7XX5 - chains A and I of the 21 polymer chains in the assembly; structure by X-ray diffraction, 3.19 A resolution.

# Chain A
Molecule: Histone H3.1
Source organism: Homo sapiens
UniProt: P68431 (H31_HUMAN); residues 0-135 here correspond to UniProt positions 1-136 (UniProt number = residue number + 1)
Amino-acid sequence (138 residues; each row starts with the number of its first residue; numbers below 1 keep their minus sign (Gly-2 is residue -2)):
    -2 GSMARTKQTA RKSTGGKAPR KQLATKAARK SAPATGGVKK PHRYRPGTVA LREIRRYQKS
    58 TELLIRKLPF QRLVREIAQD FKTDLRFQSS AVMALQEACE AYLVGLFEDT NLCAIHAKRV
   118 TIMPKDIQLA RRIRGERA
Disordered / not traced: -2 to 36
Construct notes: expression tag (-2 to -1)
Curated features (UniProtKB/Swiss-Prot):
  - modified residue: Arg2 (Asymmetric dimethylarginine), Thr3 (Phosphothreonine), Lys4 (Allysine), Gln5 (5-glutamyl dopamine), Thr6 (Phosphothreonine), Arg8 (Citrulline), Lys9 (N6,N6,N6-trimethyllysine), Ser10 (ADP-ribosylserine), Thr11 (Phosphothreonine), Lys14 (N6-(2-hydroxyisobutyryl)lysine), Arg17 (Asymmetric dimethylarginine), Lys18 (N6-(2-hydroxyisobutyryl)lysine), Lys23 (N6-(2-hydroxyisobutyryl)lysine), Arg26 (Citrulline), Lys27 (N6,N6,N6-trimethyllysine), Ser28 (ADP-ribosylserine), Lys36 (N6,N6,N6-trimethyllysine), Lys37 (N6-methyllysine), Tyr41 (Phosphotyrosine), Lys56 (N6,N6,N6-trimethyllysine) and 8 more in UniProt
  - lipidation: Lys18 (N6-decanoyllysine)

# Chain I
Molecule: 169-nt DNA strand
Source organism: synthetic construct
Sequence (169 nucleotides; numbered -82 to 86; the number before each row is that of its first residue; numbers below 1 keep their minus sign (DG-82 is residue -82)):
   -82 GCTTTTTTTT TTCACAATCC CGGTGCCGAG GCCGCTCAAT TGGTCGTAGA CAGCTCTAGC
   -22 ACCGCTTAAA CGCACGTACG GAATCCGTAC GTGCGTTTAA GCGGTGCTAG AGCTGTCTAC
    38 GACCAATTGA GCGGCCTCGG CACCGGGATT GTGAAAAAAA AAAGCTGCA

# Chain A / chain I interface
Contacting residue pairs - 26 pairs, chain A then chain I:
  Arg40(A) - DA71(I)  sugar contact
  Tyr41(A) - DG70(I)  phosphate contact
  Tyr41(A) - DA71(I)  phosphate contact
  Arg42(A) - DA-5(I)  salt bridge to the phosphate
  Arg42(A) - DA71(I)  salt bridge to the phosphate
  Pro43(A) - DT-6(I)  phosphate contact
  Pro43(A) - DA-5(I)  sugar contact
  Thr45(A) - DG70(I)  phosphate contact
  Thr45(A) - DA71(I)  hydrogen bond to the phosphate
  Arg52(A) - DG70(I)  salt bridge to the phosphate
  Arg63(A) - DA-14(I)  phosphate contact
  Arg63(A) - DA-13(I)  salt bridge to the phosphate
  Arg72(A) - DC-23(I)  salt bridge to the phosphate
  Arg83(A) - DG-24(I)  phosphate contact
  Arg83(A) - DC-23(I)  phosphate contact
  Phe84(A) - DG-24(I)  sugar contact
  Phe84(A) - DC-23(I)  hydrogen bond to the phosphate
  Gln85(A) - DG-24(I)  phosphate contact
  Ser86(A) - DG-24(I)  hydrogen bond to the phosphate
  Arg116(A) - DG-3(I)  phosphate contact
  Arg116(A) - DG-2(I)  phosphate contact
  Val117(A) - DG-3(I)  hydrogen bond to the phosphate
  Thr118(A) - DC-4(I)  hydrogen bond to the phosphate
  Thr118(A) - DG-3(I)  hydrogen bond to the phosphate
  Met120(A) - DG-3(I)  phosphate contact
  Met120(A) - DG-2(I)  phosphate contact
Also at the interface, not in a pair above, chain A (18 interface residues in all): Leu82, Lys115
Also at the interface, not in a pair above, chain I (13 interface residues in all): DC-8, DA72

# Overview
18 residues of chain A face 13 of chain I across their interface; the contacts include 6 hydrogen bonds and 5
salt bridges. Polar pairs include Thr45(A)-DA71(I), Phe84(A)-DC-23(I) and Ser86(A)-DG-24(I).
Here chain A is Histone H3.1 (Homo sapiens) and chain I is a 169-nt DNA strand (synthetic construct). Entry
7XX5 (Crystal Structure of Nucleosome-H1.3 Linker Histone Assembly (sticky-169a DNA fragment)) was determined
by X-ray diffraction.
